7AFA - chains J and N of the 9 polymer chains in the assembly; structure by electron microscopy, 2.95 A resolution.

# Chain J
Molecule: 30S ribosomal protein S10
Organism: Escherichia coli
UniProt: C3SQT7 (C3SQT7_ECOLX); residues 1-103 here = UniProt positions 1-103
Amino-acid sequence (103 residues; each row starts with the number of its first residue):
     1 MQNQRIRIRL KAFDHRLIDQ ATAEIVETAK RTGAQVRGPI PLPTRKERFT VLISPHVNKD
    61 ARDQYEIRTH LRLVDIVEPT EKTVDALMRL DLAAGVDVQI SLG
Not modelled in the structure: 1-3, 103

# Chain N
Molecule: 30S ribosomal protein S14
Organism: Escherichia coli
UniProt: C3SR07 (C3SR07_ECOLX); numbering as in UniProt (aligned over 1-101)
Amino-acid sequence (101 residues; each row starts with the number of its first residue):
     1 MAKQSMKARE VKRVALADKY FAKRAELKAI ISDVNASDED RWNAVLKLQT LPRDSSPSRQ
    61 RNRCRQTGRP HGFLRKFGLS RIKVREAAMR GEIPGLKKAS W
Not modelled in the structure: 1

# How chain J and chain N interact
Contacting residue pairs - 26 pairs, chain J then chain N:
  Phe13(J) with Pro94(N)
  Glu47(J) with Lys76(N), salt bridge
  Arg48(J) with Trp101(N)
  Phe49(J) with Phe77(N), hydrophobic
  Val51(J) with Arg81(N)
  Leu52(J) with Arg81(N), hydrogen bond (backbone-side chain)
  Ile53(J) with Arg85(N)
  Ser54(J) with Arg81(N), hydrogen bond (backbone-side chain)
  Pro55(J) with Arg81(N), hydrogen bond (backbone-side chain)
  Asp63(J) with Arg85(N), salt bridge
  Gln64(J) with Lys98(N); Ala99(N), hydrogen bond (backbone-backbone); Trp101(N)
  Tyr65(J) with Arg85(N); Met89(N); Leu96(N), hydrophobic; Lys97(N); Lys98(N); Ala99(N)
  Glu66(J) with Gly95(N); Leu96(N); Lys97(N), hydrogen bond (backbone-backbone); Ala99(N)
  Ile67(J) with Phe77(N), hydrophobic; Gly95(N); Leu96(N), hydrophobic
Also at the interface, not in a pair above, chain J (16 interface residues in all): His56, Arg68
Also at the interface, not in a pair above, chain N (15 interface residues in all): Arg69, Ile82, Val84

# Summary
Chain J and chain N form an interface of 16 and 15 residues respectively, with 5 hydrogen bonds and 2 salt
bridges. Polar pairs include Glu47(J)-Lys76(N), Asp63(J)-Arg85(N) and Leu52(J)-Arg81(N).
Here chain J is 30S ribosomal protein S10 and chain N is 30S ribosomal protein S14, both from Escherichia
coli. Entry 7AFA (Bacterial 30S ribosomal subunit assembly complex state F (head domain)) was determined by
electron microscopy, deposited together with 7AF3, 7AF5, 7AF8, 7AFD, 7AFH, 7AFI and 17 further entries.
